PDB entry 8EW8 | X-ray diffraction, 2.15 A resolution | chain A

Chain A:
Molecule: Altered inheritance of mitochondria protein 18, mitochondrial
Organism: Saccharomyces cerevisiae S288C
Reference sequence: P38884 (AIM18_YEAST); residues 73-321 here = UniProt positions 73-321
Amino-acid sequence (249 residues; each row starts with the number of its first residue):
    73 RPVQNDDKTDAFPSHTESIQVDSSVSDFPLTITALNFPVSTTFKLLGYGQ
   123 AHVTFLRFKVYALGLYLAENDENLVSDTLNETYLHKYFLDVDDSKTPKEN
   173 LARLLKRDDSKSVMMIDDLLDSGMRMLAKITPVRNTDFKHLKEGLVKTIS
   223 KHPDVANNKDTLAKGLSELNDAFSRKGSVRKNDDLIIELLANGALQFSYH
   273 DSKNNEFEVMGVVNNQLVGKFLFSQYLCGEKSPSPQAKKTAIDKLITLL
Disordered / not traced: 73-82
Sequence notes: engineered mutation Ala123 (Arg in P38884)
Modified positions: Mse186, Mse187, Mse196, Mse198, Mse282 (selenomethionine; parent Met)
What the authors report for this chain:
  - mutagenesis - R123A: decreased binding to heme

Overview:
The paper reports that R123A reduces binding to heme.
Chain A is Altered inheritance of mitochondria protein 18, mitochondrial (Saccharomyces cerevisiae S288C); the
structure, Crystal structure of Saccharomyces cerevisiae Altered Inheritance rate of Mitochondria protein 18
(AIM18p) R123A mutant, was determined by X-ray diffraction (same publication as 8EW9).
